Entry 5TO8 (X-ray diffraction, 1.98 A resolution); this record covers chain A.

Chain A:
Molecule: Protein-tyrosine kinase 2-beta
Source organism: Homo sapiens
Notes: EC 2.7.10.2
UniProt: Q14289 (FAK2_HUMAN); residues 414-692 here = UniProt positions 414-692
Sequence (282 residues; row label = number of the first residue in the row):
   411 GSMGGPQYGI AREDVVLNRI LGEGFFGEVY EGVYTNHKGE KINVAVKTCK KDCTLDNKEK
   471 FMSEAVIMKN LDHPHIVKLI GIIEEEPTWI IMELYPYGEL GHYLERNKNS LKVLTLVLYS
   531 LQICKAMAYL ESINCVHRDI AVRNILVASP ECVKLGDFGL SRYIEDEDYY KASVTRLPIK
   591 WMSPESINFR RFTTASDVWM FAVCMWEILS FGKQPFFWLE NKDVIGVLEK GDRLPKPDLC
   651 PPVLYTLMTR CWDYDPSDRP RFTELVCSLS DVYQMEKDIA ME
Unresolved in the structure: 411-419, 465-466, 495-496, 543-544, 573-588, 692
Construct notes: expression tag (411-413)
Curated features (UniProtKB/Swiss-Prot):
  - active site: D549 (Proton acceptor)
  - binding site (ATP): L431 to V439, K457, E503 to E509
  - modified residue (Phosphotyrosine): Y579, Y580
  - mutagenesis: K457 (K457A: Abolishes kinase activity)
Residues lining bound ligands: 7FM (25-(methylsulfonyl)-8-(trifluoromethyl)-5,17,18,21,22,23,24,25-octahydro-12H-7,11-(azeno)-16,13-(metheno)pyrido[3,2-i]pyrrolo[1,2-q][1,3,7,11,17]pentaazacyclohenicosin-20(6H)-one): L431, G432, E433, G434, V439, E441, A455, V487, M502, E503, L504, Y505, P506, G508, E509, R553, N554, L556, D567

In short:
Bound to chain A: compound 7FM. UniProt lists active-site residue D549, 17 ATP-binding residues and one
mutagenesis site.
Chain A is Protein-tyrosine kinase 2-beta (Homo sapiens); the structure, Selectivity switch between FAK and
Pyk2: Macrocyclization of FAK inhibitors improves Pyk2 potency, was determined by X-ray diffraction (same
publication as 5TOB).
